8FKJ - chains A and E of the 27 polymer chains in the assembly; structure by electron microscopy, 4.20 A resolution (low resolution: residue-level contacts below are approximate; hydrogen-bond / salt-bridge calls are withheld).

== Chain A ==
Name: ATP synthase subunit alpha
From: Saccharomyces cerevisiae
UniProtKB: A0A6A5Q4L9 (A0A6A5Q4L9_YEASX); residues 4-510 here correspond to UniProt positions 39-545 (UniProt number = residue number + 35)
Amino-acid sequence (507 residues; each row starts with the number of its first residue):
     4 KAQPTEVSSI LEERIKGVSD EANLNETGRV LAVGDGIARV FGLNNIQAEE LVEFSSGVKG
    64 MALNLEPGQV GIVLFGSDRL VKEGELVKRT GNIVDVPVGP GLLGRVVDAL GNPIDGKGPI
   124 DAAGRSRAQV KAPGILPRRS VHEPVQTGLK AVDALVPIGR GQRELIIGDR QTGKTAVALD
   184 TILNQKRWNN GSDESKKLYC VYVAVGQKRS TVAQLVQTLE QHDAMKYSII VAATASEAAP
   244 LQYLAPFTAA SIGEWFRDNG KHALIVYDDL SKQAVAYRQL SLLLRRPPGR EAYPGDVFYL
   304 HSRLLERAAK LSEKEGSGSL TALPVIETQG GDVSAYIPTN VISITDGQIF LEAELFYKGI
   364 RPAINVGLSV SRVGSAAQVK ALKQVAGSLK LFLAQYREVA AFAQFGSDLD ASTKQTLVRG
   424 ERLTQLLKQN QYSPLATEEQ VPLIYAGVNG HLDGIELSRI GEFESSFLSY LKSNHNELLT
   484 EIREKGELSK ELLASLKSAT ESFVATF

== Chain E ==
Name: ATP synthase subunit beta
From: Saccharomyces cerevisiae
UniProtKB: A0A6A5PX46 (A0A6A5PX46_YEASX); residues 6-478 here correspond to UniProt positions 39-511 (UniProt number = residue number + 33)
Amino-acid sequence (473 residues; row label = number of the first residue in the row):
     6 STPITGKVTA VIGAIVDVHF EQSELPAILN ALEIKTPQGK LVLEVAQHLG ENTVRTIAMD
    66 GTEGLVRGEK VLDTGGPISV PVGRETLGRI INVIGEPIDE RGPIKSKLRK PIHADPPSFA
   126 EQSTSAEILE TGIKVVDLLA PYARGGKIGL FGGAGVGKTV FIQELINNIA KAHGGFSVFT
   186 GVGERTREGN DLYREMKETG VINLEGESKV ALVFGQMNEP PGARARVALT GLTIAEYFRD
   246 EEGQDVLLFI DNIFRFTQAG SEVSALLGRI PSAVGYQPTL ATDMGLLQER ITTTKKGSVT
   306 SVQAVYVPAD DLTDPAPATT FAHLDATTVL SRGISELGIY PAVDPLDSKS RLLDAAVVGQ
   366 EHYDVASKVQ ETLQTYKSLQ DIIAILGMDE LSEQDKLTVE RARKIQRFLS QPFAVAEVFT
   426 GIPGKLVRLK DTVASFKAVL EGKYDNIPEH AFYMVGGIED VVAKAEKLAA EAN

== Interface between chain A and chain E ==
Contacting residue pairs (21):
  Gln50(A) - Leu70(E)
  Gln50(A) - Val71(E)
  Ala51(A) - Gly69(E)
  Ala51(A) - Leu70(E)
  Asn67(A) - Val16(E)
  Leu68(A) - Ala15(E)
  Leu68(A) - Val16(E)
  Leu68(A) - Ile17(E)
  Glu69(A) - Thr14(E)
  Glu69(A) - Ala15(E)
  Gly137(A) - Thr191(E)
  Ile138(A) - Thr191(E)
  Ile138(A) - Asn195(E)
  Arg141(A) - Asn195(E)
  Pro290(A) - Gly273(E)
  Pro291(A) - Arg274(E)
  Pro291(A) - Pro276(E)
  Gly292(A) - Pro276(E)
  Arg293(A) - Pro276(E)
  Arg293(A) - Gly280(E)
  Ser305(A) - Met222(E)
Interface residues without a listed pair, chain A (18 interface residues in all): Ile49, Leu66, Pro70, Pro136, Gly298
Interface residues without a listed pair, chain E (22 interface residues in all): Gly18, Thr67, Arg72, Gly194, Glu267, Ala270, Ile275, Tyr281

== Overview ==
The interface between chain A and chain E involves 18 residues on one side and 22 on the other.
Here chain A is ATP synthase subunit alpha and chain E is ATP synthase subunit beta, both from Saccharomyces
cerevisiae. Entry 8FKJ (Yeast ATP Synthase in conformation-3, at pH 6) was determined by electron microscopy
(same publication as 8F29, 8F39 and 8FL8).
